PDB entry 9JKA | electron microscopy, 2.50 A resolution | chains E and F of the 6 polymer chains in the assembly

Chain E (and F):
Name: Vang-like protein 2
Organism: Homo sapiens
Notes: chain F of this document is another copy of the same molecule, construct and numbering; everything in this record applies to it too
UniProtKB: Q9ULK5 (VANG2_HUMAN); residue numbers follow UniProt; this construct covers 1-521
Chain sequence (527 residues; numbered -5 to 521; the number before each row is that of its first residue; numbers below 1 keep their minus sign (Gly-5 is residue -5)):
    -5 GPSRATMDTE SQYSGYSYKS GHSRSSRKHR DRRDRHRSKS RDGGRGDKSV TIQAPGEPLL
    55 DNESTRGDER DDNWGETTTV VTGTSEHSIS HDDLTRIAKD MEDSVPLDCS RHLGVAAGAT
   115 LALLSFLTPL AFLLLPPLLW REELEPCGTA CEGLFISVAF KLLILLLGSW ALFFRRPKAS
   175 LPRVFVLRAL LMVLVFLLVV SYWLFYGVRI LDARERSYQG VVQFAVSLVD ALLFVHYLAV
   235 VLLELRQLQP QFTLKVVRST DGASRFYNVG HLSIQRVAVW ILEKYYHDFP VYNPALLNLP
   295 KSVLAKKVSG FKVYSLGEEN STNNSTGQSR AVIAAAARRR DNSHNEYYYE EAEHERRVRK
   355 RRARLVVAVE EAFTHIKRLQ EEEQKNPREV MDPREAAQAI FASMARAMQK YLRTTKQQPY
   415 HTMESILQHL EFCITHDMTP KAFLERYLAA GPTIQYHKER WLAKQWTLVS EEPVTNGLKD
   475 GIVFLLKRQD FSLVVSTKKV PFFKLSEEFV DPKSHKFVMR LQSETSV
Disordered / not traced: -5 to 108, 291-325, 374-383, 516-521
Construct notes: expression tag (-5 to 0)
Disulfides: Cys141-Cys145
Curated features (UniProtKB/Swiss-Prot):
  - natural variant: Ser84 (S84F: In NTD), Arg353 (R353C: In NTD), Phe437 (F437S: In NTD)
Reported in the primary citation:
  - disease-associated variants - R270H, F437S: decreased stability (proposed by the authors, not directly observed)

How chain E and chain F interact:
Contacting residue pairs (182; chain E residue first):
  Thr143(E) with Phe199(F); Arg203(F); Ile204(F); Glu209(F), hydrogen bond
  Ala144(E) with Gly214(F)
  Glu146(E) with Phe199(F); Arg203(F), salt bridge
  Gly147(E) with Phe199(F); Phe218(F)
  Ile150(E) with Phe199(F), hydrophobic
  Ser151(E) with Tyr196(F); Ser221(F)
  Phe154(E) with Leu191(F); Leu192(F), hydrophobic; Ser195(F)
  Lys155(E) with Asp224(F); Ala225(F); Phe228(F)
  Leu157(E) with Leu188(F), hydrophobic
  Ile158(E) with Ala225(F); Phe228(F); Val229(F), hydrophobic; Leu232(F)
  Leu161(E) with Leu232(F), hydrophobic
  Gly162(E) with Leu232(F); Val235(F)
  Trp164(E) with Arg240(F)
  Ala165(E) with Val235(F), hydrophobic; Leu236(F), hydrophobic; Arg240(F), hydrogen bond (backbone-side chain)
  Leu166(E) with Val235(F), hydrophobic; Leu239(F); Arg240(F)
  Arg169(E) with Arg240(F); Gln243(F), hydrogen bond; Gln245(F); His265(F)
  Pro171(E) with Phe496(F)
  Lys172(E) with Gln243(F); Pro495(F); Phe496(F); Phe497(F), hydrogen bond (backbone-backbone)
  Ala173(E) with Phe496(F); Phe497(F)
  Ser174(E) with Phe496(F); Phe497(F), hydrogen bond (backbone-backbone); Lys498(F); Leu499(F), hydrogen bond (backbone-backbone)
  Pro176(E) with Leu499(F); Ser500(F); Glu501(F)
  Arg177(E) with Glu501(F), salt bridge
  Gln213(E) with Gln217(F)
  Gln217(E) with Gln217(F), hydrogen bond
  Asp224(E) with Phe228(F)
  Leu227(E) with Phe228(F), hydrophobic
  Phe228(E) with Phe228(F), hydrophobic
  His230(E) with Tyr231(F), hydrogen bond
  Tyr231(E) with Tyr231(F), hydrogen bond (backbone-side chain)
  Val234(E) with Tyr231(F); Leu239(F), hydrophobic
  Glu238(E) with Leu239(F)
  Leu239(E) with Leu239(F), hydrophobic
  Gln269(E) with Leu499(F)
  Ala272(E) with Leu499(F), hydrophobic
  Val273(E) with Leu499(F), hydrophobic
  Leu276(E) with Phe497(F); Leu499(F), hydrophobic
  Glu277(E) with Pro244(F); Asn262(F), hydrogen bond (backbone-side chain); Val494(F); Phe497(F)
  Tyr280(E) with Pro495(F), hydrophobic; Phe497(F), hydrophobic
  His281(E) with Thr247(F); Phe260(F); Asn262(F), hydrogen bond
  Arg350(E) with Tyr342(F)
  Arg353(E) with Tyr342(F)
  Lys354(E) with Asn339(F), hydrogen bond (backbone-side chain); Tyr342(F)
  Arg356(E) with Glu345(F), salt bridge
  Ala357(E) with Asn339(F); Tyr341(F), hydrophobic; Tyr342(F), hydrophobic
  Arg358(E) with Arg334(F); Asp335(F), hydrogen bond (side chain-backbone); Ser337(F), hydrogen bond (side chain-backbone); His338(F); Asn339(F)
  Val360(E) with Tyr341(F), hydrophobic
  Val361(E) with Arg334(F); Tyr341(F), hydrophobic
  Ala362(E) with Arg334(F)
  Glu365(E) with Arg334(F)
  Ala396(E) with Ala328(F)
  Ser397(E) with Ile327(F); Ala331(F); Arg334(F), hydrogen bond (backbone-side chain)
  Arg400(E) with Arg332(F); Asp335(F); Asn336(F)
  Ala401(E) with Asp335(F)
  Phe426(E) with Val477(F), hydrophobic; Val488(F), hydrophobic; Ser490(F)
  His430(E) with Val477(F); Leu479(F)
  Asp431(E) with Ser253(F)
  Met432(E) with Val251(F), hydrophobic; Ser253(F); Val488(F), hydrophobic
  Thr433(E) with Ser253(F), hydrogen bond (backbone-backbone); Thr254(F), hydrogen bond (side chain-backbone)
  Lys435(E) with Thr254(F); Asp255(F)
  Ala436(E) with Arg252(F); Ser253(F); Gly256(F)
  Glu439(E) with Lys249(F), salt bridge; Val251(F); Gly256(F); Ser258(F)
  Pro446(E) with Phe260(F), hydrophobic
  Ile448(E) with Thr247(F); Phe260(F), hydrophobic; Lys492(F)
  Gln449(E) with Lys249(F); Phe260(F)
  Lys452(E) with Asp474(F), salt bridge
  Trp455(E) with Pro495(F), hydrophobic
  Ala457(E) with Pro495(F), hydrophobic; Phe496(F); Phe497(F); Lys498(F), hydrogen bond (backbone-backbone)
  Lys458(E) with Phe496(F); Lys498(F)
  Trp460(E) with Lys498(F); Leu499(F); Ser500(F), hydrogen bond (backbone-backbone)
  Thr461(E) with Ser500(F); Glu502(F)
  Leu462(E) with Ser500(F), hydrogen bond (backbone-backbone); Glu501(F); Glu502(F), hydrogen bond (backbone-backbone)
  Val463(E) with Glu502(F); Val504(F), hydrophobic
  Ser464(E) with Glu502(F); Phe503(F)
  Glu465(E) with Phe503(F); Pro506(F)
  Val468(E) with Glu501(F)
  Leu480(E) with Leu499(F), hydrophobic
  Lys481(E) with Glu502(F), salt bridge
  Ser508(E) with Arg372(F)
  His509(E) with Arg372(F), hydrogen bond; Pro387(F); Thr429(F), hydrogen bond (side chain-backbone)
  Lys510(E) with Arg372(F); Leu373(F), hydrogen bond (backbone-backbone); Val384(F); Met385(F); Asp386(F), salt bridge
  Phe511(E) with Lys371(F); Arg372(F); Leu373(F); Val384(F); Met385(F), hydrogen bond (backbone-backbone); Pro387(F), hydrophobic; Ala390(F), hydrophobic; Ile428(F)
  Val512(E) with His369(F); Ile370(F); Lys371(F), hydrogen bond (backbone-backbone); Leu373(F), hydrophobic; Met385(F)
  Met513(E) with His369(F); Met385(F), hydrophobic
  Arg514(E) with Lys371(F)
  Leu515(E) with Thr368(F); Ile370(F); Lys371(F)
Interface residues without a listed pair, chain E (91 interface residues in all): Leu148, Leu175, Leu242, Lys278, His369, Gln459
Interface residues without a listed pair, chain F (86 interface residues in all): Leu184, Leu242, Ala393, Lys493

Summary:
The interface between chain E and chain F involves 91 residues on one side and 86 on the other; the contacts
include 26 hydrogen bonds and 7 salt bridges. Among the polar pairs are Glu146(E)-Arg203(F),
Arg177(E)-Glu501(F) and Arg356(E)-Glu345(F). From the paper: R270H and F437S of chain E reduce stability.
Chain E and chain F are both Vang-like protein 2 (Homo sapiens); the structure, Human VANGL2 in complex with a
PK1 peptide (residues 745-790), was determined by electron microscopy together with 9JK6, 9JK7, 9JK8 and 9JK9
from the same study.
